9K3M - chains F and J of the 180 polymer chains in the assembly; structure by electron microscopy, 2.68 A resolution.

Chain F:
Molecule: Capsid protein F
Reference sequence: Q2LLZ1 (Q2LLZ1_BPPHX); residues 1-427 here = UniProt positions 1-427
Sequence (427 residues; each row starts with the number of its first residue):
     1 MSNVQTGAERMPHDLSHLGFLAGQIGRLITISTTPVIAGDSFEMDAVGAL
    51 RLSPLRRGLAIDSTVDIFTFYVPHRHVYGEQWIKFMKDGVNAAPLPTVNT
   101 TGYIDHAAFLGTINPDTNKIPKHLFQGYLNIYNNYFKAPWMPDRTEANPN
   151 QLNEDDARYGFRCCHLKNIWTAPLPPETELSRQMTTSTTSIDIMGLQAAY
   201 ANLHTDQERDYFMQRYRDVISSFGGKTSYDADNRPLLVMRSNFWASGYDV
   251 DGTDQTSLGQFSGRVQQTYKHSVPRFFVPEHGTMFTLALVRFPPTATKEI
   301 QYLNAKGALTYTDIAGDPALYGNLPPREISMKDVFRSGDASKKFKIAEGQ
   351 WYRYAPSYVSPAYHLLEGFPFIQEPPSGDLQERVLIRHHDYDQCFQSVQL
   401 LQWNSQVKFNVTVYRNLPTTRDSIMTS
Not modelled in the structure: 1

Chain J:
Molecule: DNA-binding protein J
Reference sequence: P69592 (J_BPPHS); residues 1-38 here = UniProt positions 1-38
Sequence (38 residues; numbered 1 to 38; the number before each row is that of its first residue):
     1 MSKGKKRSGARPGRPQPLRGTKGKRKGARLWYVGGQQF
Not modelled in the structure: 1

How chain F and chain J interact:
Contacting residue pairs - 42 pairs, chain F then chain J:
  Leu59(F) - Pro17(J)  hydrophobic
  Ala60(F) - Pro17(J)
  Ala60(F) - Leu18(J)  hydrogen bond (backbone-backbone)
  Ile61(F) - Leu18(J)
  Asp62(F) - Pro17(J)
  Asp62(F) - Leu18(J)  hydrogen bond (backbone-backbone)
  Asp62(F) - Arg19(J)  salt bridge
  Phe68(F) - Phe38(J)  hydrophobic
  Tyr135(F) - Gln37(J)
  Tyr135(F) - Phe38(J)
  Phe136(F) - Gln37(J)
  Phe136(F) - Phe38(J)  hydrophobic
  Ala138(F) - Gln37(J)
  Pro139(F) - Val33(J)
  Pro139(F) - Gly34(J)
  Pro139(F) - Gly35(J)
  Pro139(F) - Gln36(J)
  Trp140(F) - Val33(J)
  Cys164(F) - Gln37(J)
  Lys167(F) - Trp31(J)
  Lys167(F) - Gln37(J)  hydrogen bond
  Asn168(F) - Trp31(J)  hydrogen bond (backbone-side chain)
  Ala172(F) - Trp31(J)
  Leu174(F) - Tyr32(J)
  Pro175(F) - Tyr32(J)
  Pro175(F) - Val33(J)
  Tyr211(F) - Gly34(J)  hydrogen bond (backbone-backbone)
  Phe212(F) - Tyr32(J)  hydrophobic
  Phe212(F) - Gly34(J)
  Gln214(F) - Gly34(J)  hydrogen bond (backbone-backbone)
  Arg215(F) - Gln36(J)  hydrogen bond (side chain-backbone)
  Arg217(F) - Gln36(J)
  Asp218(F) - Gly34(J)
  Leu237(F) - Phe38(J)  hydrophobic
  Arg240(F) - Phe38(J)
  Trp244(F) - Arg19(J)
  Trp244(F) - Gly20(J)
  Arg291(F) - Phe38(J)
  Gln350(F) - Leu30(J)  hydrogen bond (side chain-backbone)
  Arg353(F) - Leu30(J)
  Tyr354(F) - Lys22(J)
  Ser357(F) - Thr21(J)  hydrogen bond
Interface residues without a listed pair, chain F (38 interface residues in all): Phe70, Lys137, Ile169, Pro173, Asp210, Met213, Ser246, Ala355

In short:
The interface between chain F and chain J involves 38 residues on one side and 15 on the other, with 9
hydrogen bonds and 1 salt bridge. Among the polar pairs are Asp62(F)-Arg19(J), Lys167(F)-Gln37(J) and
Asn168(F)-Trp31(J).
Here chain F is Capsid protein F and chain J is DNA-binding protein J. Entry 9K3M (The structure of
Microviridae PJNS001) was determined by electron microscopy together with 9K3N from the same study.
